5CBE - chains B and E of the 3 polymer chains in the assembly; structure by X-ray diffraction, 2.40 A resolution.

[Chain B]
Name: E10 light chain
Organism: Homo sapiens
UniProtKB: P04209 (LV211_HUMAN); the construct lacks a stretch of the UniProt sequence and is renumbered around it, so the offset changes along the chain: 1-9 = UniProt 1-9; 11-27 = UniProt 10-26; 28-90 = UniProt 30-92
Amino-acid sequence (122 residues; row label = number of the first residue in the row; note: 1 number in that range is skipped by the numbering (no residue carries it; nothing is unmodelled there); a row labelled like 27A-27C holds insertion residues (27A, then the next letters in order)):
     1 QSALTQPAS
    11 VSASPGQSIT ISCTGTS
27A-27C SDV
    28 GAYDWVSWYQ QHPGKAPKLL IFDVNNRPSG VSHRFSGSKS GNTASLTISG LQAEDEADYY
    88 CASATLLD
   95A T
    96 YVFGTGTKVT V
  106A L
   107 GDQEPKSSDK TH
Disordered / not traced: 1, 107-118
Sequence notes: conflict Ala13 (Gly12 in P04209), Ser27 (Thr26 in P04209), Ala29 (Gly31 in P04209), Trp32 (Phe34 in P04209), Phe49 (Tyr51 in P04209), Asn53 (Ser55 in P04209), Val58 (Ile60 in P04209), His60 (Asn62 in P04209), Ala89 (Ser91 in P04209)
Cystine bridges: Cys23-Cys88
What the authors report for this chain:
  - contacts within the chain: Trp32-Leu93, Tyr30-Leu93
  - conformationally variable residues (side-chain flip): Tyr30

[Chain E]
Name: C-X-C motif chemokine 13
Organism: Homo sapiens
UniProtKB: O43927 (CXL13_HUMAN); residues -1 to 85 here correspond to UniProt positions 23-109 (UniProt number = residue number + 24)
Amino-acid sequence (88 residues; row label = number of the first residue in the row; numbers below 1 keep their minus sign (Met-2 is residue -2)):
    -2 MVLEVYYTSL RCRCVQESSV FIPRRFIDRI QILPRGNGCP RKEIIVWKKN KSIVCVDPQA
    58 EWIQRMMEVL RKRSSSTLPV PVFKRKIP
Disordered / not traced: -2 to 2, 67-85
Sequence notes: initiating methionine (-2)
Cystine bridges: Cys9-Cys36, Cys11-Cys52

[Chain B / chain E interface]
Residue-residue contacts (11):
  Tyr30(B) - Lys46(E)
  Tyr30(B) - Asn47(E)
  Trp32(B) - Arg22(E)
  Trp32(B) - Phe23(E)  hydrophobic
  Trp32(B) - Lys46(E)
  Thr92(B) - Phe23(E)
  Leu93(B) - Phe23(E)
  Asp95(B) - Pro20(E)
  Asp95(B) - Arg22(E)  salt bridge
  Thr95A(B) - Arg22(E)
  Tyr96(B) - Arg22(E)
Also at the interface, not in a pair above, chain E (6 interface residues in all): Arg21
The authors on this interface:
  - residue pairs: Tyr30(B)-Lys46(E)
  - epitope / paratope residues, chain B: Tyr30(B), Asp95(B)

[Overview]
7 residues of chain B face 6 of chain E across their interface; the contacts include 1 salt bridge. Its one
salt-bridged contact is Asp95(B)-Arg22(E). The paper describes a contact between Tyr30(B) and Lys46(E). From
the paper: epitope/paratope residues Tyr30(B) and Asp95(B); conformational variability at Tyr30(B).
Here chain B is E10 light chain and chain E is C-X-C motif chemokine 13, both from Homo sapiens. Entry 5CBE
(E10 in complex with CXCL13) was determined by X-ray diffraction, deposited together with 5CBA.
